PDB entry 8SWS | X-ray diffraction, 1.99 A resolution | chains A and C of the 3 polymer chains in the assembly

[Chain A (and C)]
Name: Purine nucleoside phosphorylase
Organism: Kluyveromyces lactis NRRL Y-1140
Notes: chain C of this document is another copy of the same molecule, construct and numbering; everything in this record applies to it too
Reference sequence: Q6CSZ6 (Q6CSZ6_KLULA); residues 1-306 here = UniProt positions 1-306
Chain sequence (307 residues; numbered 0 to 306; the number before each row is that of its first residue; numbering starts at 0):
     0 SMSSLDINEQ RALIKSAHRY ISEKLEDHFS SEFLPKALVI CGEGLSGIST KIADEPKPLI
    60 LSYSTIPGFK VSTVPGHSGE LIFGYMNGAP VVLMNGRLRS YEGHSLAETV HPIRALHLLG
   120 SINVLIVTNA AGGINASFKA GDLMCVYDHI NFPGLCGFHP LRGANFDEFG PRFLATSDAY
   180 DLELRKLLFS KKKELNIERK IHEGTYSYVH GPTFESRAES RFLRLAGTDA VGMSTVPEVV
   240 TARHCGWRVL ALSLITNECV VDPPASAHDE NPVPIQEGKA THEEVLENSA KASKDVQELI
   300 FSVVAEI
Disordered / not traced: 0-4 (chain C: 0-4, 70-77, 95-104, 269-287)
Sequence notes: expression tag (0); engineered mutation Glu42 (Ser in Q6CSZ6), Arg98 (His in Q6CSZ6)
Small-molecule neighbours: DADMe-ImmG (IM5; 2-amino-7-{[(3R,4R)-3-hydroxy-4-(hydroxymethyl)pyrrolidin-1-yl]methyl}-3,5-dihydro-4H-pyrrolo[3,2-d]pyrimidin-4-one): Glu42, Arg98, Tyr100, Ala129, Ala130, Gly131, Val208, Phe213, Glu214, Val230, Gly231, Met232, Thr255, Asn256, Cys258, His281, Val284

[How chain A and chain C interact]
Pairs across the interface (79; chain A residue first):
  Ser99(A) - Arg161(C)  hydrogen bond (backbone-side chain)
  Tyr100(A) - Arg161(C)
  Tyr100(A) - Gly162(C)  hydrogen bond (backbone-backbone)
  Tyr100(A) - Arg171(C)
  Tyr100(A) - Phe172(C)
  Glu101(A) - Gly162(C)
  Glu101(A) - Ala163(C)
  Glu101(A) - Arg171(C)
  Gly102(A) - Arg161(C)
  His103(A) - Arg161(C)  hydrogen bond (backbone-side chain)
  Phe151(A) - Cys155(C)  hydrophobic
  Pro152(A) - Leu154(C)
  Pro152(A) - Cys155(C)
  Cys155(A) - Cys155(C)  hydrophobic
  Phe157(A) - Cys155(C)
  Phe157(A) - Gly156(C)
  Phe157(A) - Phe157(C)  hydrophobic
  Val208(A) - Leu154(C)
  His209(A) - Gly153(C)
  His209(A) - Leu154(C)  hydrogen bond (backbone-backbone)
  His209(A) - Cys155(C)
  His209(A) - Gly156(C)
  His209(A) - Arg161(C)  hydrogen bond
  Gly210(A) - Gly153(C)
  Gly210(A) - His158(C)
  Pro211(A) - His158(C)
  Pro211(A) - Leu160(C)
  Pro211(A) - Arg171(C)
  Pro211(A) - Phe172(C)
  Pro211(A) - Leu173(C)
  Thr212(A) - His158(C)  hydrogen bond
  Thr212(A) - Leu173(C)
  Thr212(A) - Thr175(C)
  Phe213(A) - Phe172(C)  hydrophobic
  Phe213(A) - Leu173(C)  hydrogen bond (backbone-backbone)
  Phe213(A) - Thr175(C)  hydrogen bond (backbone-side chain)
  Glu214(A) - Thr175(C)
  Glu214(A) - Ser176(C)
  Ser215(A) - Asp147(C)
  Ser215(A) - His148(C)  hydrogen bond (side chain-backbone)
  Ser215(A) - Thr175(C)  hydrogen bond (backbone-side chain)
  Arg216(A) - Asp147(C)
  Arg216(A) - Ser176(C)  hydrogen bond (side chain-backbone)
  Ala217(A) - Asp147(C)  hydrogen bond (backbone-side chain)
  Ala217(A) - His148(C)
  Ala217(A) - Ile149(C)  hydrophobic
  Ala217(A) - Thr204(C)
  Glu218(A) - His148(C)  salt bridge
  Glu218(A) - Ile149(C)
  Glu218(A) - Asn150(C)  hydrogen bond (side chain-backbone)
  Phe221(A) - Phe151(C)  hydrophobic
  Phe221(A) - Phe221(C)  hydrophobic
  Phe221(A) - Ala225(C)  hydrophobic
  Leu224(A) - Leu224(C)
  Leu224(A) - Ala225(C)
  Val259(A) - Ser176(C)
  Pro263(A) - Tyr146(C)  hydrophobic
  Ala264(A) - Leu181(C)
  Ala264(A) - Arg184(C)  hydrogen bond (backbone-side chain)
  Ser265(A) - Leu181(C)
  Ser265(A) - Glu202(C)  hydrogen bond
  Ala266(A) - Leu181(C)
  Ala266(A) - Arg184(C)
  Ala266(A) - Lys185(C)
  Ala266(A) - Phe188(C)  hydrophobic
  Ala266(A) - Glu202(C)  hydrogen bond (backbone-side chain)
  His267(A) - Phe188(C)
  Pro271(A) - Leu181(C)  hydrophobic
  Ile274(A) - Ser176(C)
  Ile274(A) - Asp177(C)
  Ile274(A) - Tyr179(C)
  Ile274(A) - Asp180(C)
  Ile274(A) - Arg184(C)
  Gln275(A) - Asp177(C)
  Lys278(A) - Ala174(C)
  Lys278(A) - Ser176(C)
  Lys278(A) - Asp177(C)
  Ala279(A) - Ala174(C)
  His281(A) - Phe172(C)
Also at the interface, not in a pair above, chain A (38 interface residues in all): Ser104, Arg220, Met232, Pro262
Also at the interface, not in a pair above, chain C (35 interface residues in all): Val239

[Summary]
38 residues of chain A and 35 residues of chain C are in contact; the contacts include 16 hydrogen bonds and 1
salt bridge. Polar pairs include Glu218(A)-His148(C), Ser99(A)-Arg161(C) and His103(A)-Arg161(C). Chain A
binds DADMe-ImmG.
Chain A and chain C are both Purine nucleoside phosphorylase (Kluyveromyces lactis NRRL Y-1140); the
structure, Structure of K. lactis PNP S42E-H98R variant bound to transition state analog DADMe-IMMUCILLIN G
and sulfate, was determined by X-ray diffraction (same publication as 8SWP, 8SWQ, 8SWR, 8SWT and 8SWU).
